Entry 5LXT (X-ray diffraction, 1.90 A resolution); this record covers chains B and C of the 6 polymer chains in the assembly.

Chain B:
Name: Tubulin beta-2B chain
Source organism: Bos taurus
UniProt: Q6B856 (TBB2B_BOVIN); the author numbering skips numbers that UniProt does not, so the offset changes along the chain: 1-42 = UniProt 1-42; 45-360 = UniProt 43-358; 369-455 = UniProt 359-445
Sequence (445 residues; numbered 1 to 455; 10 numbers in that range are skipped by the numbering (no residue carries them; nothing is unmodelled there); the number before each row is that of its first residue):
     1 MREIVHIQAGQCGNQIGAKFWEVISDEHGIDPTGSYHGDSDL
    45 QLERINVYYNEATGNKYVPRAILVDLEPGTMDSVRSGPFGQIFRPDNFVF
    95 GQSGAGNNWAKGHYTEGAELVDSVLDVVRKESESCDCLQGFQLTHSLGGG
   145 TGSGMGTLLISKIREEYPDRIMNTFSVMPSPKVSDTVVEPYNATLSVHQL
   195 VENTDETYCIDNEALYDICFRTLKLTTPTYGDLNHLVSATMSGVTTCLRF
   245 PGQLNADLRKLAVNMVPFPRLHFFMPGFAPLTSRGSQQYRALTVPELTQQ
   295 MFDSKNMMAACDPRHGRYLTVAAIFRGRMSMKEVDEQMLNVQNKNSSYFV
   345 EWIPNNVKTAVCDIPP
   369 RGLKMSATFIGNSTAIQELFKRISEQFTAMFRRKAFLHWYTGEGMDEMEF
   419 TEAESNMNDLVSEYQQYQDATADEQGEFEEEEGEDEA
Disordered / not traced: 279-280, 439-455
Bound ions: Mg2+: Gln-11 (together with GDP); Ca2+ near Glu-113 (its only coordinating residue here)
Small-molecule neighbours:
  - (+)-Discodermolide (7AK): Val-23, Cys-213, Leu-217, Leu-219, Asp-226, His-229, Leu-230, Ala-233, Phe-272, Pro-274, Leu-275, Thr-276, Ser-277, Arg-278, Gln-282, Pro-360, Arg-369, Gly-370, Leu-371
  - GDP (guanosine-5'-diphosphate): Gly-10, Gln-11, Cys-12, Gln-15, Ile-16, Asp-69, Ala-99, Asn-101, Ser-140, Gly-142, Gly-143, Gly-144, Thr-145, Gly-146, Ser-147, Val-171, Pro-173, Val-177, Ser-178, Asp-179, Glu-183, Asn-206, Leu-209, Tyr-224, Leu-227, Asn-228
UniProt features mapped onto this chain:
  - motif: Met-1 to Ile-4 (MREI motif)
  - binding site (GTP): Gln-11, Glu-71, Ser-140, Gly-144, Thr-145, Gly-146, Asn-206, Asn-228
  - binding site (Mg(2+)): Glu-71
  - modified residue: Ser-40 (Phosphoserine), Thr-57 (Phosphothreonine), Lys-60 (N6-acetyllysine), Ser-174 (Phosphoserine), Thr-287 (Phosphothreonine), Thr-292 (Phosphothreonine), Arg-320 (Omega-N-methylarginine), Glu-448 (5-glutamyl polyglutamate)
  - cross-link (Glycyl lysine isopeptide (Lys-Gly)): Lys-60 (interchain with G-Cter in ubiquitin), Lys-326 (interchain with G-Cter in ubiquitin)
What the authors report for this chain:
  - binding site for (+)-Discodermolide: Cys-213, Leu-217, Leu-219, Asp-226, His-229, Leu-230, Ser-232, Ala-233, Phe-272, Pro-274, Leu-275, Thr-276, Arg-278, Pro-360, Arg-369, Leu-371

Chain C:
Name: Tubulin alpha-1B chain
Source organism: Bos taurus
UniProt: P81947 (TBA1B_BOVIN); residue numbers follow UniProt; this construct covers 1-451
Sequence (451 residues; row label = number of the first residue in the row):
     1 MRECISIHVGQAGVQIGNACWELYCLEHGIQPDGQMPSDKTIGGGDDSFN
    51 TFFSETGAGKHVPRAVFVDLEPTVIDEVRTGTYRQLFHPEQLITGKEDAA
   101 NNYARGHYTIGKEIIDLVLDRIRKLADQCTGLQGFLVFHSFGGGTGSGFT
   151 SLLMERLSVDYGKKSKLEFSIYPAPQVSTAVVEPYNSILTTHTTLEHSDC
   201 AFMVDNEAIYDICRRNLDIERPTYTNLNRLISQIVSSITASLRFDGALNV
   251 DLTEFQTNLVPYPRIHFPLATYAPVISAEKAYHEQLSVAEITNACFEPAN
   301 QMVKCDPRHGKYMACCLLYRGDVVPKDVNAAIATIKTKRSIQFVDWCPTG
   351 FKVGINYQPPTVVPGGDLAKVQRAVCMLSNTTAIAEAWARLDHKFDLMYA
   401 KRAFVHWYVGEGMEEGEFSEAREDMAALEKDYEEVGVDSVEGEGEEEGEE
   451 Y
Disordered / not traced: 441-451
Bound ions: Ca2+: Asp-39, Thr-41, Gly-44, Glu-55
Small-molecule neighbours: GTP (guanosine-5'-triphosphate): Val-9, Gly-10, Gln-11, Ala-12, Gln-15, Ile-16, Asp-69, Asp-98, Ala-99, Ala-100, Asn-101, Ser-140, Gly-142, Gly-143, Gly-144, Thr-145, Gly-146, Ile-171, Pro-173, Val-177, Ser-178, Thr-179, Glu-183, Asn-206, Tyr-224, Leu-227, Asn-228, Ile-231

Chain B / chain C interface:
Contacting residue pairs (41):
  Glu-71(B) / Arg-2(C)  salt bridge
  Gln-96(B) / Met-1(C)
  Gln-96(B) / Arg-2(C)  hydrogen bond (backbone-side chain)
  Ser-97(B) / Arg-2(C)
  Gly-98(B) / Arg-2(C)
  Asn-101(B) / Glu-254(C)  hydrogen bond
  Asp-179(B) / Lys-352(C)  hydrogen bond (backbone-side chain)
  Thr-180(B) / Glu-254(C)
  Thr-180(B) / Asn-258(C)
  Val-181(B) / Asn-258(C)  hydrogen bond (backbone-side chain)
  Val-181(B) / Pro-348(C)  hydrophobic
  Thr-221(B) / Lys-326(C)
  Ala-397(B) / Trp-346(C)
  Met-398(B) / Trp-346(C)
  Arg-400(B) / Asp-345(C)  salt bridge
  Arg-400(B) / Trp-346(C)
  Arg-400(B) / Ser-439(C)  hydrogen bond
  Arg-401(B) / Tyr-262(C)  hydrogen bond (backbone-side chain)
  Arg-401(B) / Asp-345(C)  salt bridge
  Arg-401(B) / Trp-346(C)
  Arg-401(B) / Glu-434(C)  hydrogen bond (side chain-backbone)
  Arg-401(B) / Val-435(C)
  Arg-401(B) / Val-437(C)  hydrogen bond (side chain-backbone)
  Arg-401(B) / Asp-438(C)
  Arg-401(B) / Ser-439(C)  hydrogen bond
  Lys-402(B) / Tyr-262(C)
  Ala-403(B) / Pro-261(C)
  Ala-403(B) / Tyr-262(C)
  Ala-403(B) / Trp-346(C)  hydrophobic
  Phe-404(B) / Thr-257(C)
  Phe-404(B) / Asn-258(C)
  Phe-404(B) / Val-260(C)
  Phe-404(B) / Pro-261(C)  hydrogen bond (backbone-backbone)
  Phe-404(B) / Trp-346(C)  hydrophobic
  His-406(B) / Val-260(C)  hydrogen bond (side chain-backbone)
  His-406(B) / Pro-261(C)
  His-406(B) / Tyr-262(C)
  His-406(B) / Pro-263(C)
  Trp-407(B) / Gln-256(C)
  Trp-407(B) / Thr-257(C)  hydrogen bond (side chain-backbone)
  Trp-407(B) / Val-260(C)
Interface residues without a listed pair, chain B (21 interface residues in all): Gly-100, Val-182, Leu-405
Interface residues without a listed pair, chain C (23 interface residues in all): Pro-325, Asn-329, Cys-347

Overview:
21 residues of chain B and 23 residues of chain C are in contact; the contacts include 12 hydrogen bonds and 3
salt bridges. Among the polar pairs are Glu-71(B)/Arg-2(C), Arg-400(B)/Asp-345(C) and Arg-401(B)/Asp-345(C).
Chain B binds GDP and (+)-Discodermolide. The paper reports a binding site for (+)-Discodermolide at
Cys-213(B), Leu-217(B) and Leu-219(B) among others.
Chain B is Tubulin beta-2B chain and chain C is Tubulin alpha-1B chain, both from Bos taurus; the structure,
Tubulin-Discodermolide complex, was determined by X-ray diffraction (same publication as 5LXS).
